Entry 8AB9 (electron microscopy, 3.30 A resolution); this record covers chains C and P of the 20 polymer chains in the assembly.

Chain C:
Protein: Cytochrome b
Organism: Yarrowia lipolytica
Reference sequence: Q9B6D0 (CYB_YARLI); residue numbers follow UniProt; this construct covers 1-385
Amino-acid sequence (385 residues; row label = number of the first residue in the row):
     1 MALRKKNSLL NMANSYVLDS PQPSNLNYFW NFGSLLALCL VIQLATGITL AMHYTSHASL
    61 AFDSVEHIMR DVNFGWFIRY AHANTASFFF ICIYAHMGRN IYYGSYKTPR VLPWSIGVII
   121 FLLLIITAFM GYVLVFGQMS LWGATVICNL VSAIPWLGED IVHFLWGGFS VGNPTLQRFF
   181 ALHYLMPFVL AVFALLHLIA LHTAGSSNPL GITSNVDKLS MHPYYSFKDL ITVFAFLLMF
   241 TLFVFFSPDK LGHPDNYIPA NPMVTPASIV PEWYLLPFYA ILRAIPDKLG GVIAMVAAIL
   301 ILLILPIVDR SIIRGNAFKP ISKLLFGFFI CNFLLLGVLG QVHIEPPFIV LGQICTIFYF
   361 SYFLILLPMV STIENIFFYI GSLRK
Unresolved in the structure: 384-385
UniProt features mapped onto this chain:
  - binding site (heme b): His-82, His-96, His-183, His-197
  - binding site (a ubiquinone): His-202
Ion coordination: heme Fe site 1: His-82, His-183; heme Fe site 2: His-96, His-197
Residues lining bound ligands:
  - heme (HEM), molecule 1: Trp-30, Gly-33, Ser-34, Leu-36, Ala-37, Phe-89, Ile-93, His-96, Met-97, Arg-99, Asn-100, Ser-105, Arg-110, Pro-113, Trp-114, Gly-117, Val-118, Ile-120, Phe-121, Leu-190, Ala-194, His-197, Leu-198, Leu-201, Ser-206, Ser-207
  - heme (HEM), molecule 2: Leu-40, Gln-43, Leu-44, Gly-47, Ile-48, Leu-50, Ala-51, Tyr-54, Val-65, Arg-79, His-82, Ala-83, Ala-86, Phe-89, Leu-124, Thr-127, Ala-128, Gly-131, Tyr-132, Leu-134, Val-135, Phe-180, His-183, Tyr-184, Pro-187, Tyr-274
  - 1,2-diacyl-sn-glycero-3-phosphocholine (PC1): Asn-27, Phe-29, Tyr-94, Ala-95, Gly-98, Arg-99, Tyr-102, Tyr-103, Pro-209, Leu-210, Ala-317, Phe-318, Lys-323, Phe-326, Gly-327, Ile-330, Cys-331, Phe-333
  - phosphatidylethanolamine (PTY), molecule 1: Ser-34, Ala-37, Leu-38, Val-41, His-222, Pro-223, Ser-226, Phe-227, Asp-229, Leu-230, Val-233, Phe-234
  - phosphatidylethanolamine (PTY), molecule 2: Phe-74, Phe-77, Leu-237, Phe-240, Phe-245

Chain P:
Protein: Cytochrome b-c1 complex subunit Rieske, mitochondrial
Organism: Yarrowia lipolytica
Notes: EC 7.1.1.8
Reference sequence: Q6CI02 (Q6CI02_YARLI); numbering as in UniProt (aligned over 1-225)
Amino-acid sequence (225 residues; row label = number of the first residue in the row):
     1 MSLLRTAAQA VKAPKAYTPL VAAKAFAQTR SVSSQPIGGK STYKIPDFTP YLKKDRNTDA
    61 NRLFSYFMIG SFGMLSAAGA KATVQDFLSN MSASADVLAM AKVEVKLGAI PLGKNVIIKW
   121 RGKPIFIRHR TSEEIEEANE VNVATLRDPQ TDDERVQKPE WLVMIGVCTH LGCVPIGEAG
   181 DFGGWFCPCH GSHYDISGRI RRGPAPLNLE IPEYDFADAE TLVIG
Unresolved in the structure: 1-38, 225
Disulfides: Cys-173/Cys-189
Ion coordination: 2Fe-2S cluster Fe: Cys-168, His-170, Cys-187, His-190
Residues lining bound ligands:
  - 2Fe-2S cluster (FES): Cys-168, His-170, Leu-171, Gly-172, Cys-173, Cys-187, Cys-189, His-190, Gly-191, Ser-192, Pro-204
  - 1,2-diacyl-sn-glycero-3-phosphocholine (PC1): Tyr-66, Ile-69, Gly-73, Ser-76, Ala-77, Ala-80
  - phosphatidylethanolamine (PTY), molecule 1: Ile-69, Phe-72, Gly-73, Ser-76
  - phosphatidylethanolamine (PTY), molecule 2: Ser-76, Gly-79, Ala-80, Lys-81, Ala-82, Thr-83, Val-84, Gln-85, Asp-86, Phe-87

Chain C / chain P interface:
Residue-residue contacts - 39 pairs, chain C then chain P:
  Trp-142(C) with Gly-172(P); Cys-173(P), hydrophobic; Val-174(P), hydrophobic
  Thr-145(C) with Leu-171(P); Gly-172(P)
  Val-146(C) with Leu-171(P); Cys-173(P), hydrophobic; Cys-189(P), hydrophobic
  Asn-149(C) with Leu-171(P), hydrogen bond (side chain-backbone); Gly-172(P)
  Leu-150(C) with Leu-171(P), hydrophobic
  Phe-164(C) with Leu-88(P); Met-91(P)
  Gly-167(C) with Met-91(P); Ala-93(P); Val-97(P)
  Gly-168(C) with Val-97(P)
  Phe-169(C) with Lys-123(P)
  Arg-178(C) with Met-91(P), hydrogen bond (side chain-backbone)
  Pro-262(C) with Gly-122(P); Pro-124(P)
  Met-263(C) with Lys-119(P); Gly-122(P); Pro-124(P), hydrophobic; Val-174(P)
  Thr-265(C) with Val-174(P), hydrogen bond (side chain-backbone); Ile-176(P)
  Pro-266(C) with Pro-188(P)
  Ala-267(C) with Pro-188(P)
  Ile-269(C) with Cys-173(P), hydrophobic; Cys-189(P), hydrophobic
  Tyr-279(C) with Cys-189(P), hydrogen bond (side chain-backbone); His-190(P)
  Pro-286(C) with Pro-204(P)
  Lys-288(C) with His-170(P), hydrogen bond (side chain-backbone); Leu-171(P)
  Ile-344(C) with Cys-189(P); His-190(P); Gly-191(P)
Interface residues without a listed pair, chain C (24 interface residues in all): Ser-170, Pro-174, Leu-282, Arg-283
Interface residues without a listed pair, chain P (22 interface residues in all): Ser-92, Ile-117, Arg-121

Overview:
Chain C and chain P form an interface of 24 and 22 residues respectively, with 5 hydrogen bonds. Polar pairs
include Asn-149(C)/Leu-171(P), Arg-178(C)/Met-91(P) and Thr-265(C)/Val-174(P). Ligands of chain C: heme,
1,2-diacyl-sn-glycero-3-phosphocholine and phosphatidylethanolamine. Chain P binds 2Fe-2S cluster,
phosphatidylethanolamine and 1,2-diacyl-sn-glycero-3-phosphocholine.
Here chain C is Cytochrome b and chain P is Cytochrome b-c1 complex subunit Rieske, mitochondrial, both from
Yarrowia lipolytica. Entry 8AB9 (Complex III2 from Yarrowia lipolytica, ascorbate-reduced, b-position) was
determined by electron microscopy together with 8AB6, 8AB7, 8AB8, 8ABA, 8ABB, 8ABE and 11 further entries from
the same study.
